5LZQ - chains A and B; structure by X-ray diffraction, 3.50 A resolution.

== Chain A (and B) ==
Protein: K(+)-stimulated pyrophosphate-energized sodium pump
Organism: Thermotoga maritima MSB8
Notes: EC 3.6.1.1; chain B of this document is another copy of the same molecule, construct and numbering; everything in this record applies to it too
Reference sequence: Q9S5X0 (HPPA_THEMA); residues 2-726 here = UniProt positions 2-726
Amino-acid sequence (735 residues; numbered -8 to 726; the number before each row is that of its first residue; numbers below 1 keep their minus sign (Met-8 is residue -8)):
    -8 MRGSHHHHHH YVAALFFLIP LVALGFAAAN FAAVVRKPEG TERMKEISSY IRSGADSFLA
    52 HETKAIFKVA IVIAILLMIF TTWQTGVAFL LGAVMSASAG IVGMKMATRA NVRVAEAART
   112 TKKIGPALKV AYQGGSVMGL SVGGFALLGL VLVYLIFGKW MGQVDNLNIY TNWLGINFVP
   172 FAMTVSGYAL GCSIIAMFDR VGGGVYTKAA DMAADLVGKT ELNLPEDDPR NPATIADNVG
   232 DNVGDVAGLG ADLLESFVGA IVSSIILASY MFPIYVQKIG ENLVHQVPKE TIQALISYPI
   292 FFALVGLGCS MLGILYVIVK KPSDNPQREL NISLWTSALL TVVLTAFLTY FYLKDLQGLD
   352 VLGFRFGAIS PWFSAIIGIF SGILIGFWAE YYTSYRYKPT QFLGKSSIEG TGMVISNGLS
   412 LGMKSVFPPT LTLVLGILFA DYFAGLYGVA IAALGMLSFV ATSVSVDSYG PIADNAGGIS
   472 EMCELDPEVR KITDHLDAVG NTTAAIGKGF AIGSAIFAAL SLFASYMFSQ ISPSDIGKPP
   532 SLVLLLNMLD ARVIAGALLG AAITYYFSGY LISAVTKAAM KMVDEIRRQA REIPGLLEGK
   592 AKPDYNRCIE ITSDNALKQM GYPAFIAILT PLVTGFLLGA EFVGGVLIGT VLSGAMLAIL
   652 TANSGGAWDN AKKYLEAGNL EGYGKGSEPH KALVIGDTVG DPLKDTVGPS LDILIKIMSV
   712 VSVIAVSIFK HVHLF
Disordered / not traced: -8 to 1
Differences from the reference sequence: initiating methionine (-8); expression tag (-7 to 1); engineered mutation Leu353 (Val in Q9S5X0), Gly395 (Ser in Q9S5X0)
UniProt features mapped onto this chain:
  - binding site (substrate): Lys199, Lys695
  - binding site (Mg(2+)): Asp202, Asp206, Asn229, Asp232, Asp465
  - binding site (Ca(2+)): Asp660, Asp688, Asp692
  - site: Arg191 (Important for ion transport), Asp236 (Important for ion transport), Asp243 (Important for ion transport), Ala495 (Determinant of potassium dependence), Asp696 (Important for ion transport), Lys707 (Important for ion transport)
  - mutagenesis: Asp190 (D190A: No change in activity), Asp703 (D703N: Silences the K(+)-independent activating Na(+)-binding site)
Ion coordination: Mg2+ site 1: Asp202, Asp206 (together with imidodiphosphoric acid); Mg2+ site 2: Asp202, Asp692 (together with imidodiphosphoric acid); Mg2+ site 3: Asp232, Asp465 (together with imidodiphosphoric acid); Na+: Asp243, Glu246, Ser247, Asp703; Mg2+ site 4: Asp465 (together with imidodiphosphoric acid); Mg2+ site 5: Asn492, Asp660 (together with imidodiphosphoric acid)
Small-molecule neighbours:
  - imidodiphosphoric acid (2PN), molecule 1: Lys199, Asp202, Asp206, Glu217, Asp228, Asp232, Asp236, Asp465, Asp488, Asn492, Asp660, Asp688, Asp692, Lys695, Asp696
  - imidodiphosphoric acid (2PN), molecule 2: Lys269, Glu272, Leu274, Ser525
  - imidodiphosphoric acid (2PN), molecule 3: Met518, Gln521, Leu533, Val534, Leu536

== Chain A / chain B interface ==
Pairs across the interface (128; chain A residue first):
  Met203(A) with Met404(B), hydrophobic; Ser407(B)
  Leu207(A) with Glu400(B)
  Ser397(A) with Met571(B)
  Ile399(A) with Arg578(B), hydrogen bond (backbone-side chain)
  Glu400(A) with Leu207(B); Met571(B); Val574(B); Arg578(B), hydrogen bond (backbone-side chain)
  Gly401(A) with Arg578(B)
  Thr402(A) with Ile686(B)
  Gly403(A) with Ile686(B); Thr689(B)
  Met404(A) with Met203(B), hydrophobic; Thr567(B); Ala570(B), hydrophobic; Met571(B), hydrophobic
  Ile406(A) with Ile406(B), hydrophobic; Val690(B), hydrophobic
  Ser407(A) with Met203(B); Ile563(B); Thr567(B)
  Asn408(A) with Thr567(B), hydrogen bond
  Ser411(A) with Gly560(B), hydrogen bond (side chain-backbone); Ile563(B); Ser564(B)
  Met414(A) with Tyr556(B); Tyr557(B); Ser559(B); Ile563(B), hydrophobic
  Lys415(A) with Tyr557(B); Gly560(B); Tyr561(B); Ser564(B), hydrogen bond
  Phe418(A) with Leu550(B), hydrophobic; Ala553(B), hydrophobic; Ile554(B), hydrophobic
  Thr421(A) with Leu549(B); Ala553(B)
  Val425(A) with Ala546(B)
  Ile428(A) with Leu549(B), hydrophobic
  Leu429(A) with Arg543(B); Leu629(B), hydrophobic
  Asp432(A) with Ala542(B)
  Ile507(A) with Leu549(B), hydrophobic
  Leu511(A) with Ile545(B), hydrophobic
  Phe514(A) with Ile545(B), hydrophobic
  Ala515(A) with Leu540(B), hydrophobic
  Met518(A) with Leu540(B), hydrophobic
  Leu535(A) with Asn538(B), hydrogen bond (backbone-side chain); Leu540(B), hydrophobic
  Leu536(A) with Leu536(B), hydrophobic; Asn538(B)
  Leu537(A) with Leu537(B); Asn538(B), hydrogen bond (backbone-side chain); Met539(B), hydrogen bond (backbone-backbone); Leu540(B), hydrophobic
  Asn538(A) with Leu535(B), hydrogen bond (side chain-backbone); Leu536(B); Leu537(B), hydrogen bond (side chain-backbone)
  Met539(A) with Leu537(B), hydrogen bond (backbone-backbone); Met539(B), hydrophobic; Ile639(B), hydrophobic
  Leu540(A) with Ala515(B), hydrophobic; Met518(B), hydrophobic; Leu535(B), hydrophobic; Leu537(B), hydrophobic
  Ala542(A) with Asp432(B)
  Arg543(A) with Leu429(B)
  Ile545(A) with Leu511(B), hydrophobic; Phe514(B), hydrophobic
  Ala546(A) with Val425(B)
  Ala548(A) with Leu643(B), hydrophobic
  Leu549(A) with Thr421(B); Ile428(B), hydrophobic; Ile507(B), hydrophobic; Leu643(B), hydrophobic; Ala646(B), hydrophobic
  Leu550(A) with Phe418(B), hydrophobic
  Ala552(A) with Met647(B), hydrophobic
  Ala553(A) with Val417(B), hydrophobic; Phe418(B), hydrophobic; Thr421(B); Met647(B), hydrogen bond (backbone-side chain)
  Ile554(A) with Phe418(B), hydrophobic
  Tyr556(A) with Met414(B); Tyr556(B), hydrogen bond; Met647(B); Leu648(B); Leu651(B), hydrophobic
  Tyr557(A) with Met414(B); Lys415(B)
  Ser559(A) with Met414(B)
  Gly560(A) with Ser411(B), hydrogen bond (backbone-side chain); Met414(B); Lys415(B)
  Tyr561(A) with Lys415(B)
  Ile563(A) with Ser407(B); Ser411(B); Met414(B), hydrophobic
  Ser564(A) with Ser411(B); Lys415(B)
  Thr567(A) with Met404(B); Ser407(B); Asn408(B), hydrogen bond
  Ala570(A) with Met404(B), hydrophobic
  Met571(A) with Ser397(B); Glu400(B); Met404(B), hydrophobic
  Val574(A) with Glu400(B)
  Arg578(A) with Ile399(B), hydrogen bond (side chain-backbone); Glu400(B)
  Leu629(A) with Leu429(B), hydrophobic
  Phe633(A) with Val425(B), hydrophobic
  Ile639(A) with Met539(B), hydrophobic
  Leu643(A) with Ala548(B), hydrophobic; Leu549(B), hydrophobic; Leu643(B), hydrophobic
  Met647(A) with Ala552(B), hydrophobic; Ala553(B); Tyr556(B)
  Leu648(A) with Tyr556(B)
  Leu651(A) with Tyr556(B), hydrophobic
  Ile686(A) with Thr402(B); Gly403(B)
  Thr689(A) with Gly403(B)
  Val690(A) with Ile406(B), hydrophobic
  Pro693(A) with Ser407(B)
Other interface residues (no listed pair), chain A (74 interface residues in all): Phe393, Leu410, Val417, Leu437, Asp575, Gly640, Ser644, Ala646, Leu694
Other interface residues (no listed pair), chain B (75 interface residues in all): Glu212, Phe393, Gly401, Leu410, Leu437, Asp575, Phe633, Gly640, Ser644, Pro693, Leu694

== In short ==
Chain A and chain B form an interface of 74 and 75 residues respectively, with 16 hydrogen bonds. Polar
contacts include Ile399(A)-Arg578(B), Glu400(A)-Arg578(B) and Asn408(A)-Thr567(B). Bound to chain A: 3 copies
of imidodiphosphoric acid.
Both chains are K(+)-stimulated pyrophosphate-energized sodium pump (Thermotoga maritima MSB8). Entry 5LZQ
(Crystal structure of Thermotoga maritima sodium pumping membrane integral pyrophosphatase in complex with
imidodiphosphate and magnesium ...) was determined by X-ray diffraction (same publication as 5GPJ and 5LZR).
